PDB entry 7SBB | electron microscopy, 3.10 A resolution | chains J and X of the 13 polymer chains in the assembly

# Chain J
Name: Cas11d
Source organism: Synechocystis sp. PCC 6803
Reference sequence: Q6ZEI7 (Q6ZEI7_SYNY3); residues 1-146 here correspond to UniProt positions 830-975 (UniProt number = residue number + 829)
Sequence (146 residues; numbered 1 to 146; the number before each row is that of its first residue):
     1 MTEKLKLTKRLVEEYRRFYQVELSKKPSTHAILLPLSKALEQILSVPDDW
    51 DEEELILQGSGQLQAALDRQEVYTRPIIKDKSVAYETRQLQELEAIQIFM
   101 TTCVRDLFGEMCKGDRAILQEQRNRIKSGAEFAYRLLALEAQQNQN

# Chain X
Molecule: ssRNA target
Sequence (33 nucleotides; numbered 1 to 33; the number before each row is that of its first residue):
     1 AGGCAUUGAAAGCGACCACCAGGGGCACAACAA

# How chain J and chain X interact
Pairs across the interface - 14 pairs, chain J then chain X:
  Ser28(J) with C16(X), hydrogen bond to the phosphate
  Thr29(J) with C17(X), phosphate contact
  His30(J) with A15(X), phosphate contact; C16(X), salt bridge to the phosphate; C17(X), phosphate contact
  Lys38(J) with G14(X), salt bridge to the phosphate
  Ala66(J) with G14(X), phosphate contact
  Arg69(J) with G12(X), salt bridge to the phosphate; C13(X), salt bridge to the phosphate; G14(X), salt bridge to the phosphate
  Gln70(J) with A15(X), hydrogen bond to the phosphate
  Arg123(J) with A18(X), base contact
  Asn124(J) with A18(X), sugar contact; C19(X), hydrogen bond to the phosphate
Also at the interface, not in a pair above, chain J (13 interface residues in all): Ala31, Leu34, Gln62, Lys127

# Overview
Chain J and chain X form an interface of 13 and 8 residues respectively, with 3 hydrogen bonds and 5 salt
bridges. Polar contacts include Ser28(J)-C16(X), Gln70(J)-A15(X) and Asn124(J)-C19(X).
Chain J is Cas11d (Synechocystis sp. PCC 6803) and chain X is ssRNA target; the structure, Structure of type
I-D Cascade bound to a ssRNA target, was determined by electron microscopy together with 7SBA from the same
study.
